7BTK - chain A; structure by X-ray diffraction, 2.70 A resolution.

Chain A:
Protein: Beta-galactosidase
Organism: Escherichia coli K-12
Notes: EC 3.2.1.23
Reference sequence: P00722 (BGAL_ECOLI); residues 0-1023 here correspond to UniProt positions 1-1024 (UniProt number = residue number + 1)
Amino-acid sequence (1025 residues; each row starts with the number of its first residue; numbers below 1 keep their minus sign (Ser-1 is residue -1)):
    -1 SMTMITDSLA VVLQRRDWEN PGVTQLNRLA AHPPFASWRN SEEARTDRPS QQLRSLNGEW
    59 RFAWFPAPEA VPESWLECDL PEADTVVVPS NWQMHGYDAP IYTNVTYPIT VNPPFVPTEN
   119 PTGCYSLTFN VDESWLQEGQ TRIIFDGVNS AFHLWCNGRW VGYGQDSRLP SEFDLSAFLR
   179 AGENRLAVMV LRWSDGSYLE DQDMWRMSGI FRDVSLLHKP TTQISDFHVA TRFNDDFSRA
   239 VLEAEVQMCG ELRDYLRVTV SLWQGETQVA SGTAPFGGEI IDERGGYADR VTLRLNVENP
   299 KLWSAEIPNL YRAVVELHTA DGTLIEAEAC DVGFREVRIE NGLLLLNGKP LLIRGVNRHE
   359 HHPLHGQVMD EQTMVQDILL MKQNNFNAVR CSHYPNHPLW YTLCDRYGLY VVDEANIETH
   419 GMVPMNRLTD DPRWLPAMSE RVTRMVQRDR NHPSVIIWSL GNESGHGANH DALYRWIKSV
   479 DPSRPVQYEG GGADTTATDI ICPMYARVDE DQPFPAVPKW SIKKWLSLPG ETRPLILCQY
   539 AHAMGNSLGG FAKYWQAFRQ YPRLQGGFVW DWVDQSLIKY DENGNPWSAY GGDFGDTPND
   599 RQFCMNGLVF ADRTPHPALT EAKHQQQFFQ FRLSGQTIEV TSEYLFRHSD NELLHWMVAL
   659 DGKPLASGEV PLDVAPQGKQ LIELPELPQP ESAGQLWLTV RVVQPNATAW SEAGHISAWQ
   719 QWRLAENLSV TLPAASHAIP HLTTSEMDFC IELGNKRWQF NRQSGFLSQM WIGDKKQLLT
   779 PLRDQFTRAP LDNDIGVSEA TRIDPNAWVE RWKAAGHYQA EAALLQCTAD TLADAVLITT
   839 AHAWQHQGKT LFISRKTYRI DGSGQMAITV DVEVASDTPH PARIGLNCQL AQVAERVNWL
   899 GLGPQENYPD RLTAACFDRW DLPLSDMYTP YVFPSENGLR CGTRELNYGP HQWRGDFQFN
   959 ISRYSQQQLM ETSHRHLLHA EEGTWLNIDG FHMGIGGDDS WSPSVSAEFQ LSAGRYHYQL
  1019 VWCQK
Not modelled in the structure: -1 to 2
Differences from the reference sequence: expression tag (-1); engineered mutation Gln537 (Glu538 in P00722)
Curated features (UniProtKB/Swiss-Prot):
  - active site: Glu461 (Proton donor)
  - binding site (substrate): Asn102, Asp201, Glu461, Asn604, Trp999
  - binding site (Na(+)): Asp201, Phe601, Asn604
  - binding site (Mg(2+)): Glu416, His418, Glu461, Asn597
  - site: His357 (Transition state stabilizer), His391 (Transition state stabilizer), Trp999 (Important for ensuring that an appropriate proportion of lactose is converted to allolactose)
Bound ions: Mg2+ site 1: Asp15, Asn18, Val21, Asp193; Na+ site 1: Asp201, Phe601, Asn604 (together with F6L); Mg2+ site 2: Glu416, Glu461 (together with F6L); Na+ site 2: Phe556, Tyr559, Leu562
Small-molecule neighbours: F6L (4-[[2-[(E)-2-[4-[(2S,3R,4S,5R,6R)-6-(hydroxymethyl)-3,4,5-tris(oxidanyl)oxan-2-yl]oxyphenyl]ethenyl]-3,3-dimethyl-2H-indol-1-yl]methyl]benzoic acid): Asn102, Gln200, Asp201, His391, Glu416, His418, Asn460, Glu461, Met502, Tyr503, Phe512, Lys517, Gln537, His540, Trp568, Phe601, Asn604, Asp802, Asn804, Trp999, Ser1000

In short:
Bound to chain A: compound F6L. Asp15, Asn18, Val21 and Asp193 coordinate Mg2+ site 1. Asp201, Phe601 and
Asn604 coordinate Na+ site 1. UniProt lists active-site residue Glu461, 5 substrate-binding residues, 3
Na+-binding residues and 4 Mg2+-binding residues.
Chain A is Beta-galactosidase (Escherichia coli K-12); the structure, E.coli beta-galactosidase (E537Q) in
complex with fluorescent probe KSA01, was determined by X-ray diffraction (same publication as 7BRS).
